Entry 9JH6 (electron microscopy, 2.89 A resolution); this record covers chains S and A of the 6 polymer chains in the assembly.

Chain S:
Molecule: scFv16
Organism: Homo sapiens
Notes: antibody fragment or engineered binder
Sequence (250 residues; row label = number of the first residue in the row):
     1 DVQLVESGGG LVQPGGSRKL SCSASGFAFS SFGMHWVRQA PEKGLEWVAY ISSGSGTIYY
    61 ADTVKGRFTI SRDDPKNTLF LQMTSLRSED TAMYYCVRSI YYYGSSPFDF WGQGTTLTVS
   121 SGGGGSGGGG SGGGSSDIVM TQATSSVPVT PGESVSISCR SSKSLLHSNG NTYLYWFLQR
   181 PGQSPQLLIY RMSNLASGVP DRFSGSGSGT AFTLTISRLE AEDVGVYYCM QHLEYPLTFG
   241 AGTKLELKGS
Unresolved in the structure: 1, 122-134, 248-250

Chain A:
Molecule: Guanine nucleotide-binding protein G(i) subunit alpha-1
Organism: Homo sapiens
Sequence (361 residues; numbered 1 to 394; 33 numbers in that range are skipped by the numbering (no residue carries them; nothing is unmodelled there); the number before each row is that of its first residue):
     1 MGCTLSAEDK AAVERSKM
    26 IEKQLQKDKQ VYRRTLRLLL LGADNSGKST IVKQMRIYH
    81 VNGYSEEECK QYKAVVYSNT IQSIIAIIRA MGRLKIDFGD SARADDARQL FVLAGAAEEG
   141 FMTAELAGVI KRLWKDSGVQ ACFNRSREYQ LNDSAAYYLN DLDRIAQPNY IPTQQDVLRT
   201 RVKTSGIFET KFQVDKVNFH MFDVGAQRDE RRKWIQCFND VTAIIFVVDS SD
   263 YNRLQEALND FKSIWNNRWL RTISVILFLN KQDLLAEKVL AGKSKIEDYF PEFARYTTPE
   323 DATPEPGEDP RVTRAKYFIR KEFVDISTAS GDGRHICYPH FTCSVDTENA RRIFNDCKDI
   383 ILQMNLREYN LV
Unresolved in the structure: 1-2, 81-201, 263-264

Interface between chain S and chain A:
Pairs across the interface - 23 pairs, chain S then chain A:
  Ser31(S) - Arg15(A)  hydrogen bond
  Tyr50(S) - Ala11(A)
  Ser53(S) - Glu14(A)
  Gly54(S) - Glu14(A)
  Tyr59(S) - Lys10(A)  hydrogen bond
  Ile100(S) - Arg15(A)
  Tyr101(S) - Glu8(A)
  Tyr101(S) - Ala11(A)  hydrophobic
  Tyr101(S) - Ala12(A)
  Tyr102(S) - Arg15(A)
  His167(S) - Thr4(A)
  His167(S) - Leu5(A)  hydrogen bond (side chain-backbone)
  His167(S) - Ser6(A)  hydrogen bond
  Asn169(S) - Ser6(A)  hydrogen bond
  Asn169(S) - Asp9(A)  hydrogen bond
  Tyr173(S) - Ser6(A)  hydrogen bond
  Tyr173(S) - Glu8(A)
  Tyr175(S) - Glu8(A)
  Arg191(S) - Glu8(A)
  His232(S) - Ala7(A)
  His232(S) - Glu8(A)
  Leu233(S) - Ser6(A)
  Tyr235(S) - Ala7(A)  hydrophobic
Also at the interface, not in a pair above, chain S (20 interface residues in all): Ser52, Gly56, Thr57, Glu234
Also at the interface, not in a pair above, chain A (12 interface residues in all): Cys3

Overview:
20 residues of chain S and 12 residues of chain A are in contact, with 7 hydrogen bonds. Among the polar pairs
are Ser31(S)-Arg15(A), Tyr59(S)-Lys10(A) and His167(S)-Leu5(A).
Chain S is scFv16 and chain A is Guanine nucleotide-binding protein G(i) subunit alpha-1, both from Homo
sapiens; the structure, Activation mechanism of CYSLTR2 by C20:0, was determined by electron microscopy,
deposited together with 9JH5.
